PDB entry 7FNF | X-ray diffraction, 1.54 A resolution | chains A and B

== Chain A ==
Protein: Pre-mRNA-splicing factor 8
Source organism: Saccharomyces cerevisiae S288C
UniProtKB: P33334 (PRP8_YEAST); numbering as in UniProt (aligned over 1836-2090)
Chain sequence (258 residues; numbered 1833 to 2090; the number before each row is that of its first residue):
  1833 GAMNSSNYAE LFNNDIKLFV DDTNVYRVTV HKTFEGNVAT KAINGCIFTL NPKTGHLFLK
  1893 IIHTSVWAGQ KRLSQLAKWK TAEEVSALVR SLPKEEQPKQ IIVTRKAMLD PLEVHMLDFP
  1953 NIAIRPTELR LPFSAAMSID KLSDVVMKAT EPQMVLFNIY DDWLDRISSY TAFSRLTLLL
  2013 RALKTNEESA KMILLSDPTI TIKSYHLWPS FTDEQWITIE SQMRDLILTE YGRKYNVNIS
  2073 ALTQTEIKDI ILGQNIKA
Not modelled in the structure: 2070-2090
Differences from the reference sequence: expression tag (1833-1835)
Curated features (UniProtKB/Swiss-Prot):
  - mutagenesis: Asp1853 (D1853A: Alters protein folding. Severely impaired growth. Strongly reduced growth at 35 degrees Celsius; when associated with A-1854; D1853N: Reduced growth at 30 degrees Celsius ...), Asp1854 (D1854A: Reduced growth at 30 degrees Celsius. Strongly reduced growth at 16 degrees Celsius. Strongly reduced growth at 35 degrees Celsius; when associated with A-1853 ...), Thr1855 (T1855A: Reduced growth at 30 degrees Celsius. Strongly reduced growth at 16 degrees Celsius), Thr1936 (T1936A: Reduced growth at 30 degrees Celsius. Strongly reduced growth at 16 degrees Celsius), Arg1937 (R1937K: Severely impaired growth. Reduced growth at 30 degrees Celsius. Strongly reduced growth at 16 degrees Celsius)

== Chain B ==
Protein: A1 cistron-splicing factor AAR2
Source organism: Saccharomyces cerevisiae S288C
UniProtKB: P32357 (AAR2_YEAST); aligned to UniProt positions 1-317 over residues 1-317
Chain sequence (308 residues; row label = number of the first residue in the row; note: 13 numbers in that range are skipped by the numbering (no residue carries them; nothing is unmodelled there); numbers below 1 keep their minus sign (Gly-3 is residue -3)):
    -3 GAMAMNTVPF TSAPIEVTIG IDQYSFNVKE NQPFHGIKDI PIGHVHVIHF QHADNSSMRY
    57 GYWFDCRMGN FYIQYDPKDG LYKMMEERDG AKFENIVHNF KERQMMVSYP KIDEDDTWYN
   117 LTEFVQMDKI RKIVRKDENQ FSYVDSSMTT VQENEL
   166 SSSSSDPAHS LNYTVINFKS REAIRPGHEM EDFLDKSYYL NTVMLQGIFK NSSNYFGELQ
   226 FAFLNAMFFG NYGSSLQWHA MIELICSSAT VPKHMLDKLD EILYYQIKTL PEQYSDILLN
   286 ERVWNICLYS SFQKNSLHNT EKIMENKYPE LL
Not modelled in the structure: -3 to 0, 166-169
Differences from the reference sequence: expression tag (-3 to 0); conflict Ser166 (Leu153 in P32357), Ser167 (Lys154 in P32357), Ser170 (Asp in P32357)
Curated features (UniProtKB/Swiss-Prot):
  - region: Leu261 to Ile282 (Leucine-zipper)
  - modified residue: Ser253 (Phosphoserine), Thr274 (Phosphothreonine)
Ligand contacts: W0N (N-(2-methylpentan-2-yl)-1H-pyrazole-3-carboxamide): Phe22, Asn23, Gln28, Phe30, Gln100, Met101, Met102, Val103

== Interface between chain A and chain B ==
Residue-residue contacts (17):
  Gln1907(A) - Met195(B)
  Gln1907(A) - Leu199(B)
  Leu1908(A) - Met195(B)  hydrophobic
  Trp1911(A) - Glu194(B)
  Trp1911(A) - Met195(B)
  Trp1911(A) - Phe198(B)  hydrophobic
  Asp1942(A) - Lys184(B)  salt bridge
  Asp1942(A) - Phe198(B)
  Glu1945(A) - Lys184(B)  salt bridge
  Val1946(A) - Ile189(B)  hydrophobic
  Val1946(A) - Glu194(B)
  Val1946(A) - Phe198(B)  hydrophobic
  His1947(A) - Glu194(B)
  Leu1949(A) - Lys184(B)
  Leu1949(A) - Ser185(B)
  Leu1949(A) - Arg186(B)
  Asp1950(A) - Arg186(B)  salt bridge

== In short ==
9 residues of chain A face 8 of chain B across their interface, with 3 salt bridges. Among the polar pairs are
Asp1942(A)-Lys184(B), Glu1945(A)-Lys184(B) and Asp1950(A)-Arg186(B). Bound to chain B: compound W0N. From
UniProt: 5 mutagenesis sites on chain A.
Chain A is Pre-mRNA-splicing factor 8 and chain B is A1 cistron-splicing factor AAR2, both from Saccharomyces
cerevisiae S288C; the structure, PanDDA analysis group deposition -- Aar2/RNaseH in complex with fragment
P07B10 from the F2X-Universal Library, was determined by X-ray diffraction together with 5ST0, 5ST1, 5ST2,
5ST3, 5ST4, 5ST5 and 248 further entries from the same study.
